5LSV - chain A; structure by X-ray diffraction, 1.10 A resolution.

# Chain A
Protein: AoAA13
Organism: Aspergillus oryzae RIB40
UniProt: Q2U8Y3 (Q2U8Y3_ASPOR); residues 1-233 here correspond to UniProt positions 47-279 (UniProt number = residue number + 46)
Chain sequence (233 residues; numbered 1 to 233; the number before each row is that of its first residue):
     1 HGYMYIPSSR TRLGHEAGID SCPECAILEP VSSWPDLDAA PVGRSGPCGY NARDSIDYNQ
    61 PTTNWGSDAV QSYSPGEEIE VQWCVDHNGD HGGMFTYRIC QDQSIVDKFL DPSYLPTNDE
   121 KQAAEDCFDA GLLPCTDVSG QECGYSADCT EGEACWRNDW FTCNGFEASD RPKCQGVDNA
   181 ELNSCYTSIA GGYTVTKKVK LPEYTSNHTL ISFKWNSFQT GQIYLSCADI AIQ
Cystine bridges: Cys22-Cys25, Cys48-Cys227, Cys84-Cys185, Cys100-Cys127, Cys135-Cys143, Cys149-Cys155, Cys163-Cys174
Covalently attached groups: N-acetylglucosamine (NAG) linked to Asn207
Modified / non-standard residues: His1 (4-methyl-histidine; HIC)
Ion coordination: Zn2+ site 1: His1, His91, Tyr224; Zn2+ site 2: His15, Glu29; Zn2+ site 3: Asp36, Asp38, Glu203; Zn2+ site 4 near His87 (its only coordinating residue here); Zn2+ site 5: Asp102, Ser104; Zn2+ site 6 near Glu153 (its only coordinating residue here); Zn2+ site 7 near Gln233 (its only coordinating residue here)
From the paper describing this entry:
  - binding site for alpha-D-glucopyranose: Ser21, Ser32, Ser33, Arg53, Asp54, Ser188

# In short
Covalently linked N-acetylglucosamine: at Asn207. The Zn2+ site 1 is built by His1, His91 and Tyr224. His15
and Glu29 form the Zn2+ site 2. From the paper: a binding site for alpha-D-glucopyranose at Ser21, Ser32 and
Ser33 among others.
Chain A is AoAA13 (Aspergillus oryzae RIB40); the structure, X-ray crystal structure of AA13 LPMO, was
determined by X-ray diffraction (same publication as 5T7J and 5T7K).
